3HBD - chain A; structure by X-ray diffraction, 1.80 A resolution.

Chain A:
Name: Class IV chitinase Chia4-Pa2
Organism: Picea abies
Notes: EC 3.2.1.14; fragment: Catalytic module
UniProtKB: Q6WSR8 (Q6WSR8_PICAB); residues 48-251 here correspond to UniProt positions 73-276 (UniProt number = residue number + 25)
Chain sequence (204 residues; each row starts with the number of its first residue):
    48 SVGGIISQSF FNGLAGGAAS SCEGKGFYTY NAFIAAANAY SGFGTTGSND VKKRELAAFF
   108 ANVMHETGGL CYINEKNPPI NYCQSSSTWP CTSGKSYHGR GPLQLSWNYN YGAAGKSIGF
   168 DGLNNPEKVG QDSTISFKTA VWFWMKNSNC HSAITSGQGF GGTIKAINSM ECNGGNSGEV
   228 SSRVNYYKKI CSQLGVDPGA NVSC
Disulfides: Cys69-Cys118, Cys219-Cys251
Residues lining bound ligands:
  - 2-methoxyethanol (MXE), molecule 1: Glu113, Leu150, Gln151, Ser153, Phe190, Ile214
  - 2-methoxyethanol (MXE), molecule 2: Glu113, Glu122, Gly146, Gln151, Ser153
What the authors report for this chain:
  - catalytic residues: Glu113, Glu122 (by similarity / conservation)
  - catalytic residues: Arg230 (proposed by the authors, not directly observed)
  - catalytic residues: Glu218
  - contacts within the chain: Glu113-Arg230 (salt bridge), Cys130-Cys138, Cys219-Cys251
  - conformationally variable residues (loop rearrangement, side-chain flip): Glu113, Lys123 to Tyr144
  - mutagenesis - Y158C: abolished catalytic activity

Summary:
Chain A binds 2-methoxyethanol. From the paper: catalytic residues Glu113, Glu122 and Arg230 among others;
Y158C abolishes catalytic activity.
Chain A is Class IV chitinase Chia4-Pa2 (Picea abies); the structure, Class IV chitinase structure from Picea
abies at 1.8A, was determined by X-ray diffraction (same publication as 3HBE and 3HBH).
